PDB entry 1MCH | X-ray diffraction, 2.70 A resolution | chains A and P of the 3 polymer chains in the assembly

Chain A:
Name: Immunoglobulin lambda dimer mcg (light chain)
From: Homo sapiens
Sequence (216 residues; numbered 1 to 216; the number before each row is that of its first residue):
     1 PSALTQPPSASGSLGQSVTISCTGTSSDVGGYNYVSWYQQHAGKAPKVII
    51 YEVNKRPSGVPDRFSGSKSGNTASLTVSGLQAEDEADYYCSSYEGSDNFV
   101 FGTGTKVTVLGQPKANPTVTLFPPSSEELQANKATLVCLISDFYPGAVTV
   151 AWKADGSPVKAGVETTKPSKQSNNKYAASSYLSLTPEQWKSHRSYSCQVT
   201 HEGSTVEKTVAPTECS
Sequence notes: conflict Ile-20 (Phe39 in S14675), Thr-23 (Ser42 in S14675), Val-29 (Ile48 in S14675), 19 further conflict positions vs the reference (S14675) not listed
Disulfide bonds: Cys-22/Cys-90, Cys-138/Cys-197

Chain P:
Name: Peptide N-acetyl-L-gln-D-phe-L-his-D-pro-B-ala-B-ala-oh
Sequence (7 residues; each row starts with the number of its first residue; numbering starts at 0):
     0 XQFHPAA
Modified residues: ACE (acetyl group) at position 0; Ala-5 (beta-alanine; BAL); Ala-6 (beta-alanine; BAL)

Interface between chain A and chain P:
Contacting residue pairs (13; chain A residue first):
  Tyr-34(A) / His-3(P)
  Tyr-34(A) / Ala-6(P)
  Ser-36(A) / Gln-1(P)
  Ser-36(A) / Phe-2(P)
  Tyr-38(A) / ACE_0(P)  hydrogen bond (side chain-backbone)
  Tyr-38(A) / Gln-1(P)  hydrogen bond (side chain-backbone)
  Tyr-38(A) / Phe-2(P)  hydrogen bond (side chain-backbone)
  Glu-52(A) / His-3(P)  salt bridge
  Asp-97(A) / Ala-5(P)
  Asp-97(A) / Ala-6(P)
  Phe-99(A) / Phe-2(P)  hydrophobic
  Phe-99(A) / His-3(P)
  Phe-101(A) / ACE_0(P)
Other interface residues (no listed pair), chain A (10 interface residues in all): Val-48, Tyr-51, Tyr-93

Overview:
Chain A and chain P form an interface of 10 and 6 residues respectively; the contacts include 3 hydrogen bonds
and 1 salt bridge. Polar contacts include Glu-52(A)/His-3(P), Tyr-38(A)/ACE_0(P) and Tyr-38(A)/Gln-1(P).
Chain A is Immunoglobulin lambda dimer mcg (light chain) (Homo sapiens) and chain P is Peptide
N-acetyl-L-gln-D-phe-L-his-D-pro-B-ala-B-ala-oh; the structure, Principles and pitfalls in designing site
directed peptide ligands, was determined by X-ray diffraction, deposited together with 1MCB, 1MCC, 1MCD, 1MCE,
1MCF, 1MCI and 4 further entries.
